Entry 1SWC (X-ray diffraction, 1.80 A resolution); this record covers chains A and B of the 4 polymer chains in the assembly.

[Chain A (and B)]
Molecule: Streptavidin
Organism: Streptomyces avidinii
Notes: fragment: core, residues 13 - 139; chain B of this document is another copy of the same molecule, construct and numbering; everything in this record applies to it too
UniProtKB: P22629 (SAV_STRAV); residues 13-139 here correspond to UniProt positions 37-163 (UniProt number = residue number + 24)
Sequence (127 residues; row label = number of the first residue in the row):
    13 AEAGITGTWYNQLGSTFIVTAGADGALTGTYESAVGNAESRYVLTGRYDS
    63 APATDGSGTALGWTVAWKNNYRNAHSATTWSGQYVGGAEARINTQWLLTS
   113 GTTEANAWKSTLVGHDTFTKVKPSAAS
Unresolved in the structure: 13-15, 45-47, 133-139 (chain B: 13-15, 133-139)
Curated features (UniProtKB/Swiss-Prot):
  - motif: Arg-59 to Asp-61 (Cell attachment site)
  - binding site (biotin): Tyr-43, Tyr-54, Trp-92, Trp-108, Trp-120

[Chain A / chain B interface]
Residue-residue contacts - 85 pairs, chain A then chain B:
  Val-55(A) / Arg-59(B)
  Thr-57(A) / Thr-57(B)
  Thr-57(A) / Gly-58(B)
  Thr-57(A) / Arg-59(B)
  Gly-58(A) / Thr-57(B)
  Arg-59(A) / Val-55(B)
  Arg-59(A) / Thr-57(B)
  Arg-59(A) / Thr-76(B)
  Arg-59(A) / Ala-78(B)
  Tyr-60(A) / Ala-78(B)
  Asp-61(A) / Lys-80(B)
  Asp-61(A) / Asn-85(B)  hydrogen bond
  Asp-61(A) / His-87(B)  salt bridge
  Ser-62(A) / Lys-80(B)
  Ala-63(A) / Lys-80(B)
  Ala-63(A) / Asn-85(B)  hydrogen bond (backbone-side chain)
  Ala-63(A) / His-87(B)
  Pro-64(A) / His-87(B)
  Ala-65(A) / His-87(B)
  Gly-68(A) / Thr-115(B)
  Ser-69(A) / Thr-114(B)
  Ser-69(A) / Thr-115(B)
  Gly-70(A) / Gly-113(B)
  Gly-70(A) / Thr-114(B)  hydrogen bond (backbone-backbone)
  Ala-72(A) / His-87(B)
  Ala-72(A) / Ser-88(B)
  Ala-72(A) / Thr-111(B)
  Leu-73(A) / Ala-89(B)
  Gly-74(A) / Thr-76(B)
  Gly-74(A) / Thr-91(B)
  Trp-75(A) / Thr-76(B)
  Thr-76(A) / Arg-59(B)
  Thr-76(A) / Gly-74(B)
  Thr-76(A) / Trp-75(B)
  Thr-76(A) / Thr-76(B)
  Ala-78(A) / Arg-59(B)
  Ala-78(A) / Tyr-60(B)
  Lys-80(A) / Asp-61(B)
  Lys-80(A) / Ser-62(B)  hydrogen bond
  Lys-80(A) / Ala-63(B)
  Asn-85(A) / Asp-61(B)  hydrogen bond
  Asn-85(A) / Ala-63(B)  hydrogen bond (side chain-backbone)
  His-87(A) / Asp-61(B)  salt bridge
  His-87(A) / Ala-63(B)  hydrogen bond (side chain-backbone)
  His-87(A) / Pro-64(B)
  His-87(A) / Ala-65(B)
  His-87(A) / Ala-72(B)
  Ser-88(A) / Ala-72(B)
  Ala-89(A) / Ala-72(B)
  Ala-89(A) / Leu-73(B)
  Ala-89(A) / Ser-93(B)
  Thr-91(A) / Gly-74(B)
  Thr-91(A) / Thr-91(B)  hydrogen bond
  Thr-91(A) / Trp-92(B)
  Thr-91(A) / Ser-93(B)
  Trp-92(A) / Thr-91(B)
  Ser-93(A) / Ala-89(B)
  Ser-93(A) / Thr-91(B)
  Ser-93(A) / Leu-109(B)  hydrogen bond (side chain-backbone)
  Ser-93(A) / Thr-111(B)  hydrogen bond
  Gly-94(A) / Thr-111(B)
  Gln-95(A) / Ser-112(B)
  Gln-95(A) / Gly-113(B)
  Gln-95(A) / Thr-114(B)  hydrogen bond
  Gln-95(A) / Ser-122(B)
  Gln-107(A) / Leu-109(B)
  Trp-108(A) / Leu-109(B)
  Leu-109(A) / Ser-93(B)  hydrogen bond (backbone-side chain)
  Leu-109(A) / Gln-107(B)
  Leu-109(A) / Trp-108(B)
  Leu-109(A) / Leu-109(B)  hydrophobic
  Thr-111(A) / Ala-72(B)
  Thr-111(A) / Ser-93(B)  hydrogen bond
  Thr-111(A) / Gly-94(B)
  Ser-112(A) / Gln-95(B)
  Gly-113(A) / Ser-69(B)
  Gly-113(A) / Gly-70(B)
  Thr-114(A) / Ser-69(B)
  Thr-114(A) / Gly-70(B)  hydrogen bond (backbone-backbone)
  Thr-114(A) / Gln-95(B)  hydrogen bond
  Thr-115(A) / Asp-67(B)
  Thr-115(A) / Ser-69(B)
  Glu-116(A) / Val-97(B)
  Glu-116(A) / Arg-103(B)  salt bridge
  Ser-122(A) / Gln-95(B)
Also at the interface, not in a pair above, chain A (41 interface residues in all): Asp-67, Leu-110
Also at the interface, not in a pair above, chain B (44 interface residues in all): Gly-68, Leu-110, Glu-116, Thr-123

[Summary]
The interface between chain A and chain B involves 41 residues on one side and 44 on the other; the contacts
include 15 hydrogen bonds and 3 salt bridges. Among the polar pairs are Asp-61(A)/His-87(B),
Glu-116(A)/Arg-103(B) and Asp-61(A)/Asn-85(B).
Chain A and chain B are both Streptavidin (Streptomyces avidinii); the structure, Apo-core-streptavidin at ph
4.5, was determined by X-ray diffraction (same publication as 1SWA, 1SWB, 1SWD and 1SWE).
